Entry 2E1Y (X-ray diffraction, 2.60 A resolution); this record covers chain A.

# Chain A
Molecule: Propionate kinase
Organism: Salmonella typhimurium
Notes: EC 2.7.2.15
Reference sequence: O06961 (TDCD_SALTY); numbering as in UniProt (aligned over 2-402)
Sequence (415 residues; row label = number of the first residue in the row; numbers below 1 keep their minus sign (Met-12 is residue -12)):
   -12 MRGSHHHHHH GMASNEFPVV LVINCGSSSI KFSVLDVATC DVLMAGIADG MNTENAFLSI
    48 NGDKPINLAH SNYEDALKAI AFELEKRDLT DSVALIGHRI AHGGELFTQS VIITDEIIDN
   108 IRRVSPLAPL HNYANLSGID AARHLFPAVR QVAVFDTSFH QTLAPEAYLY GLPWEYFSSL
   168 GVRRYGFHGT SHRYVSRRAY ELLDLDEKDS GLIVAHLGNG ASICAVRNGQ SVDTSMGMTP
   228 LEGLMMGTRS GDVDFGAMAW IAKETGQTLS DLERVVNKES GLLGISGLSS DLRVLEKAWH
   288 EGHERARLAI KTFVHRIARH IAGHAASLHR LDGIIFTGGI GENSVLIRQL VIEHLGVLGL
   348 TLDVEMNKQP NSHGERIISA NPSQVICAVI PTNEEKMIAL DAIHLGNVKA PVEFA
Disordered / not traced: -12 to 3, 398-402
Construct notes: expression tag (-12 to 1)
UniProt features mapped onto this chain:
  - active site: Asp143 (Proton donor/acceptor)
  - binding site (ATP): Asn11, Lys18, His175, His203 to Gly207, Asp278 to Arg280, Gly326 to Asn330
  - binding site (Mg(2+)): Asn11, Glu381
  - binding site (substrate): Arg86
  - site (Transition state stabilizer): His175, Arg236

# Overview
UniProt lists active-site residue Asp143, 16 ATP-binding residues, Mg2+-binding residues Asn11 and Glu381 and
substrate-binding residue Arg86.
Chain A is Propionate kinase (Salmonella typhimurium); the structure, Crystal structure of propionate kinase
(TdcD) from Salmonella typhimurium, was determined by X-ray diffraction (same publication as 2E1Z and 2E20).
